PDB entry 7L1R | electron microscopy, 3.10 A resolution | chains A and E of the 7 polymer chains in the assembly

[Chain A]
Name: ATP synthase subunit alpha
From: Bacillus sp. (strain PS3)
Notes: EC 7.1.2.2
UniProtKB: A0A0M3VGF9 (A0A0M3VGF9_BACP3); numbering as in UniProt (aligned over 2-502)
Sequence (510 residues; each row starts with the number of its first residue; numbers below 1 keep their minus sign (Met-7 is residue -7)):
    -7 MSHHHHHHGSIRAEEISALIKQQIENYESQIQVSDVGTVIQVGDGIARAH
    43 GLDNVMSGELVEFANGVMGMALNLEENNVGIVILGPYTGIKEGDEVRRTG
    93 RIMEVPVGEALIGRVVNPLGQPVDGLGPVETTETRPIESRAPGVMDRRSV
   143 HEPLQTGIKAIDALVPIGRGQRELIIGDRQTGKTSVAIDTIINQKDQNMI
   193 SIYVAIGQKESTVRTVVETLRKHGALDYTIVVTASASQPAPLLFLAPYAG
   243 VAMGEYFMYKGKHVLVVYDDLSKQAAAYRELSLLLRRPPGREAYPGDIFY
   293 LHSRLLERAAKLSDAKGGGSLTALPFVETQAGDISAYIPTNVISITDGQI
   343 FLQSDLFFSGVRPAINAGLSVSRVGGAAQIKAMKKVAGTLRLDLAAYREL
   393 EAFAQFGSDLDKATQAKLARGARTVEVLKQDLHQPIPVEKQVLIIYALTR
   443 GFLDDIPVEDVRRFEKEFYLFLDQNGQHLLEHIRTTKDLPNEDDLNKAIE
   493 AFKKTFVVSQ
Disordered / not traced: -7 to 25, 500-502
Differences from the reference sequence: expression tag (-7 to 1); conflict Ser193 (Cys in A0A0M3VGF9), Phe463 (Trp in A0A0M3VGF9)
Metal / ion sites: Mg2+: Thr176 (together with ATP)
Small-molecule neighbours: ATP (adenosine-5'-triphosphate): Arg171, Gln172, Thr173, Gly174, Lys175, Thr176, Ser177, Phe349, Arg354, Pro355, Gln422, Asp423, Leu424

[Chain E]
Name: ATP synthase subunit beta
From: Bacillus sp. (strain PS3)
Notes: EC 7.1.2.2
UniProtKB: A0A0M4U1P9 (A0A0M4U1P9_BACP3); residues 1-473 here = UniProt positions 1-473
Sequence (484 residues; each row starts with the number of its first residue; numbers below 1 keep their minus sign (Met-10 is residue -10)):
   -10 MHHHHHHHHHHMTRGRVIQVMGPVVDVKFENGHLPAIYNALKIQHKARNE
    40 NEVDIDLTLEVALHLGDDTVRTIAMASTDGLIRGMEVIDTGAPISVPVGE
    90 VTLGRVFNVLGEPIDLEGDIPADARRDPIHRPAPKFEELATEVEILETGI
   140 KVVDLLAPYIKGGKIGLFGGAGVGKTVLIQELIHNIAQEHGGISVFAGVG
   190 DRTREGNDLYHEMKDSGVISKTAMVFGQMNEPPGARMRVALTGLTMAEYF
   240 RDEQGQDVLLFIDNIFRFTQAGSEVSALLGRMPSAVGYQPTLATEMGQLQ
   290 ERITSTAKGSITSIQAIYVPADDYTDPAPATTFSHLDATTNLERKLAEMG
   340 IYPAVDPLASTSRALAPEIVGEEHYQVARKVQQTLQRYKELQDIIAILGM
   390 DELSDEDKLVVHRARRIQFFLSQNFHVAEQFTGQPGSYVPVKETVRGFKE
   440 ILEGKYDHLPEDAFRLVGRIEEVVEKAKAMGVEV
Disordered / not traced: -10 to 0, 471-473
Differences from the reference sequence: expression tag (-10 to 0); conflict Asp190 (Glu in A0A0M4U1P9)
Metal / ion sites: Mg2+: Thr165 (together with ADP)
Small-molecule neighbours: ADP (adenosine-5'-diphosphate): Ala160, Gly161, Val162, Gly163, Lys164, Thr165, Val166, Tyr341, Phe414, Ala417, Phe420

[How chain A and chain E interact]
Residue-residue contacts (69; chain A residue first):
  Gly43(A) - Arg72(E)  hydrogen bond (backbone-side chain)
  Leu44(A) - Arg72(E)  hydrogen bond (backbone-side chain)
  Asp45(A) - Ile71(E)
  Asp45(A) - Arg72(E)
  Asn46(A) - Ile71(E)
  Val47(A) - Leu70(E)
  Val47(A) - Ile71(E)
  Met48(A) - Asn40(E)
  Met48(A) - Glu41(E)
  Met48(A) - Val42(E)
  Met48(A) - Gly69(E)
  Met48(A) - Leu70(E)
  Met48(A) - Ile71(E)  hydrophobic
  Ser49(A) - Asp68(E)
  Ser49(A) - Gly69(E)  hydrogen bond (backbone-backbone)
  Ser49(A) - Leu70(E)  hydrogen bond (backbone-backbone)
  Asn65(A) - Val9(E)
  Asn65(A) - Met10(E)
  Leu66(A) - Ile7(E)
  Leu66(A) - Gln8(E)
  Leu66(A) - Val9(E)  hydrogen bond (backbone-backbone)
  Leu66(A) - Leu70(E)
  Leu66(A) - Arg72(E)
  Glu67(A) - Ile7(E)
  Glu67(A) - Gln8(E)
  Glu67(A) - Met10(E)
  Glu67(A) - Arg72(E)  hydrogen bond (backbone-side chain)
  Glu68(A) - Ile7(E)  hydrogen bond (backbone-backbone)
  Glu68(A) - Gln8(E)
  Glu68(A) - Arg72(E)
  Val71(A) - Arg72(E)
  Arg90(A) - Asn40(E)
  Gly92(A) - Asn40(E)
  Ile94(A) - Val42(E)  hydrophobic
  Glu130(A) - Asp68(E)
  Pro134(A) - Thr192(E)
  Gly135(A) - Thr192(E)
  Val136(A) - Thr192(E)
  Val136(A) - Gly195(E)
  Val136(A) - Asn196(E)
  Met137(A) - Asn196(E)
  Met137(A) - Tyr199(E)  hydrophobic
  Arg139(A) - Thr192(E)
  Arg139(A) - Asn196(E)
  Arg164(A) - Arg191(E)
  Arg279(A) - Gly11(E)
  Pro280(A) - Ala266(E)
  Gly288(A) - Glu263(E)
  Asp289(A) - Pro12(E)
  Asp289(A) - Leu267(E)
  Phe291(A) - Met218(E)
  Phe291(A) - Arg225(E)
  Phe291(A) - Gln259(E)
  Phe291(A) - Glu263(E)
  Tyr292(A) - Ser66(E)  hydrogen bond
  Tyr292(A) - Asn219(E)
  Tyr292(A) - Glu220(E)
  Tyr292(A) - Pro221(E)
  Ser295(A) - Met218(E)
  Glu299(A) - Thr192(E)
  Glu299(A) - Met218(E)
  Ser336(A) - Arg191(E)  hydrogen bond (backbone-side chain)
  Thr338(A) - Arg191(E)  hydrogen bond (backbone-side chain)
  Asp339(A) - Arg191(E)
  Asp339(A) - Arg193(E)  salt bridge
  Arg365(A) - Ala160(E)
  Arg365(A) - Arg191(E)
  Arg365(A) - Glu194(E)  salt bridge
  Val366(A) - Arg193(E)
Also at the interface, not in a pair above, chain A (45 interface residues in all): Leu64, Asn69, Asn70, Arg140, Val142, Pro281, Arg296, Ser327, Ile337, Asp403
Also at the interface, not in a pair above, chain E (37 interface residues in all): Thr67, Asp104, Gly269, Ala310, Ile386

[Overview]
Chain A and chain E form an interface of 45 and 37 residues respectively; the contacts include 10 hydrogen
bonds and 2 salt bridges. Polar pairs include Asp339(A)-Arg193(E), Arg365(A)-Glu194(E) and Gly43(A)-Arg72(E).
Bound to chain A: ATP. Bound to chain E: ADP.
Chain A is ATP synthase subunit alpha and chain E is ATP synthase subunit beta, both from Bacillus sp. (strain
PS3); the structure, PS3 F1-ATPase Hydrolysis Dwell, was determined by electron microscopy (same publication
as 7L1Q and 7L1S).
